PDB entry 1OLU | X-ray diffraction, 1.90 A resolution | chains A and B

# Chain A
Protein: 2-oxoisovalerate dehydrogenase alpha subunit
Organism: Homo sapiens
Notes: EC 1.2.4.4
UniProtKB: P12694 (ODBA_HUMAN); residues 1-400 here correspond to UniProt positions 46-445 (UniProt number = residue number + 45)
Sequence (400 residues; row label = number of the first residue in the row):
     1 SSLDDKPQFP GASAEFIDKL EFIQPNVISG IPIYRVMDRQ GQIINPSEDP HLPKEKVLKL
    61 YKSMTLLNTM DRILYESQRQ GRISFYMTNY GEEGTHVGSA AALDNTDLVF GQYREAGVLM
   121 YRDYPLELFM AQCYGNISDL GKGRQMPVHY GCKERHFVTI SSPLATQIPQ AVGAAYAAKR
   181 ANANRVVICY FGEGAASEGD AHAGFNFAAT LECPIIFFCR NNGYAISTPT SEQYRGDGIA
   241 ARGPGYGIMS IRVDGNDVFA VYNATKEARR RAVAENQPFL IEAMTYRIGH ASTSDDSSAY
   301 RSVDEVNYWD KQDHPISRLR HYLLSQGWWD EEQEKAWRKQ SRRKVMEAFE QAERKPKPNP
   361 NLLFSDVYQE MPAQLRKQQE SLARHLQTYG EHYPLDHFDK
Unresolved in the structure: 1-6, 27-29, 288-312
Sequence notes: engineered mutation Ala-291 (His336 in P12694)
Ion coordination: K+: Gln-112, Ser-161, Pro-163, Thr-166, Gln-167; Mg2+: Glu-193, Asn-222, Tyr-224 (together with thiamine diphosphate)
Small-molecule neighbours: thiamine diphosphate (TPP): Tyr-113, Arg-114, Ser-162, Pro-163, Leu-164, Gly-192, Glu-193, Gly-194, Ala-195, Glu-198, Arg-220, Asn-222, Tyr-224, Ala-225, Ile-226
Curated features (UniProtKB/Swiss-Prot):
  - binding site (thiamine diphosphate): Tyr-113, Arg-114, Ser-162, Gly-194, Ala-195, Arg-220
  - binding site (K(+)): Ser-161, Pro-163, Thr-166, Gln-167
  - binding site (Mg(2+)): Glu-193, Asn-222, Tyr-224
  - modified residue: Ser-292 (Phosphoserine), Thr-293 (Phosphothreonine), Ser-294 (Phosphoserine), Ser-302 (Phosphoserine), Lys-311 (N6-acetyllysine), Lys-335 (N6-succinyllysine)

# Chain B
Protein: 2-oxoisovalerate dehydrogenase beta subunit
Organism: Homo sapiens
Notes: EC 1.2.4.4
UniProtKB: P21953 (ODBB_HUMAN); residues 1-342 here correspond to UniProt positions 51-392 (UniProt number = residue number + 50)
Sequence (342 residues; each row starts with the number of its first residue):
     1 VAHFTFQPDP EPREYGQTQK MNLFQSVTSA LDNSLAKDPT AVIFGEDVAF GGVFRCTVGL
    61 RDKYGKDRVF NTPLCEQGIV GFGIGIAVTG ATAIAEIQFA DYIFPAFDQI VNEAAKYRYR
   121 SGDLFNCGSL TIRSPWGCVG HGALYHSQSP EAFFAHCPGI KVVIPRSPFQ AKGLLLSCIE
   181 DKNPCIFFEP KILYRAAAEE VPIEPYNIPL SQAEVIQEGS DVTLVAWGTQ VHVIREVASM
   241 AKEKLGVSCE VIDLRTIIPW DVDTICKSVI KTGRLLISHE APLTGGFASE ISSTVQEECF
   301 LNLEAPISRV CGYDTPFPHI FEPFYIPDKW KCYDALRKMI NY
Unresolved in the structure: 1, 9-13
Ion coordination: K+: Gly-128, Leu-130, Thr-131, Cys-178, Asp-181, Asn-183
Small-molecule neighbours: thiamine diphosphate (TPP): Glu-46, Asp-47, Leu-74, Glu-76, Gln-98, Tyr-102
Curated features (UniProtKB/Swiss-Prot):
  - binding site (thiamine diphosphate): Tyr-102
  - binding site (K(+)): Gly-128, Leu-130, Thr-131, Cys-178, Asp-181, Asn-183
  - modified residue (N6-acetyllysine): Lys-182, Lys-191

# Interface between chain A and chain B
Pairs across the interface (84):
  Phe-110(A) with Tyr-117(B)
  Leu-140(A) with Ser-121(B); Gly-122(B)
  Lys-142(A) with Gly-122(B), hydrogen bond (side chain-backbone)
  Arg-144(A) with Tyr-119(B), hydrogen bond (side chain-backbone); Gly-122(B)
  Gln-145(A) with Arg-120(B), hydrogen bond (side chain-backbone)
  Gly-151(A) with Leu-124(B)
  Cys-152(A) with Phe-125(B)
  Lys-153(A) with Leu-124(B); Phe-125(B)
  Phe-157(A) with Phe-125(B)
  Val-158(A) with Tyr-117(B); Phe-125(B), hydrophobic
  Thr-159(A) with Arg-120(B); Ser-121(B); Phe-125(B)
  Ser-161(A) with Glu-113(B), hydrogen bond; Arg-120(B)
  Thr-166(A) with Asp-108(B); Gln-109(B), hydrogen bond (backbone-side chain); Glu-113(B), hydrogen bond
  Pro-169(A) with Gly-81(B); Phe-82(B); Gln-109(B)
  Gln-170(A) with Gly-81(B); Ile-84(B); Gly-85(B); Gln-109(B), hydrogen bond; Glu-113(B), hydrogen bond; Tyr-117(B), hydrogen bond
  Val-172(A) with Phe-82(B), hydrophobic
  Gly-173(A) with Phe-82(B); Gly-85(B); Ile-86(B)
  Ala-174(A) with Gly-85(B); Ile-86(B); Thr-89(B)
  Tyr-176(A) with Asp-67(B), hydrogen bond (side chain-backbone); Phe-70(B); Phe-82(B), hydrophobic
  Ala-177(A) with Thr-89(B)
  Arg-180(A) with Pro-39(B), hydrogen bond (side chain-backbone); Thr-40(B); Val-42(B); Asp-67(B), salt bridge; Arg-68(B)
  Gly-199(A) with Gln-77(B)
  Asp-200(A) with Gln-77(B), hydrogen bond; Gln-109(B), hydrogen bond
  Ala-203(A) with Cys-75(B), hydrophobic; Gly-78(B)
  Asn-206(A) with Pro-73(B)
  Phe-207(A) with Thr-72(B); Pro-73(B); Cys-75(B); Gly-78(B); Ile-79(B); Phe-82(B), hydrophobic
  Thr-210(A) with Pro-73(B)
  Leu-211(A) with Phe-70(B), hydrophobic; Asn-71(B); Phe-82(B), hydrophobic
  Leu-363(A) with Tyr-119(B), hydrogen bond (backbone-side chain)
  Ser-365(A) with Tyr-119(B)
  Asp-366(A) with Arg-118(B); Tyr-119(B), hydrogen bond (backbone-backbone); Gly-122(B); Asp-123(B)
  Val-367(A) with Tyr-119(B), hydrophobic; Pro-158(B), hydrophobic; Gly-159(B)
  Tyr-368(A) with Arg-118(B); Gly-159(B), hydrogen bond (side chain-backbone); Ile-160(B), hydrogen bond (side chain-backbone); Lys-161(B); Asn-183(B)
  Gln-369(A) with Arg-118(B); Lys-182(B); Asn-183(B), hydrogen bond (backbone-side chain)
  Glu-370(A) with Lys-161(B), salt bridge; Asn-183(B), hydrogen bond
  Gln-374(A) with Val-262(B)
  Lys-377(A) with Glu-298(B), salt bridge
Other interface residues (no listed pair), chain A (41 interface residues in all): Gly-141, Pro-163, Leu-362, Pro-372
Other interface residues (no listed pair), chain B (44 interface residues in all): Asn-112, Ala-115, Cys-157, Ile-258, Pro-259

# Overview
41 residues of chain A and 44 residues of chain B are in contact, with 19 hydrogen bonds and 3 salt bridges.
Polar contacts include Arg-180(A)/Asp-67(B), Glu-370(A)/Lys-161(B) and Lys-377(A)/Glu-298(B). Thiamine
diphosphate is bound between chain A and chain B.
Chain A is 2-oxoisovalerate dehydrogenase alpha subunit and chain B is 2-oxoisovalerate dehydrogenase beta
subunit, both from Homo sapiens; the structure, Roles of His291-alpha and His146-beta' in the reductive
acylation reaction catalyzed by human branched-chain alpha-ketoacid dehydrogenase, was determined by X-ray
diffraction together with 1OLX and 1OLS from the same study.
